8G7V - chains A and X of the 6 polymer chains in the assembly; structure by electron microscopy, 3.90 A resolution.

[Chain A]
Protein: Antiviral innate immune response receptor RIG-I
From: Homo sapiens
Notes: EC 3.6.4.13
Reference sequence: O95786 (DDX58_HUMAN); residues 1-925 here = UniProt positions 1-925
Sequence (925 residues; each row starts with the number of its first residue):
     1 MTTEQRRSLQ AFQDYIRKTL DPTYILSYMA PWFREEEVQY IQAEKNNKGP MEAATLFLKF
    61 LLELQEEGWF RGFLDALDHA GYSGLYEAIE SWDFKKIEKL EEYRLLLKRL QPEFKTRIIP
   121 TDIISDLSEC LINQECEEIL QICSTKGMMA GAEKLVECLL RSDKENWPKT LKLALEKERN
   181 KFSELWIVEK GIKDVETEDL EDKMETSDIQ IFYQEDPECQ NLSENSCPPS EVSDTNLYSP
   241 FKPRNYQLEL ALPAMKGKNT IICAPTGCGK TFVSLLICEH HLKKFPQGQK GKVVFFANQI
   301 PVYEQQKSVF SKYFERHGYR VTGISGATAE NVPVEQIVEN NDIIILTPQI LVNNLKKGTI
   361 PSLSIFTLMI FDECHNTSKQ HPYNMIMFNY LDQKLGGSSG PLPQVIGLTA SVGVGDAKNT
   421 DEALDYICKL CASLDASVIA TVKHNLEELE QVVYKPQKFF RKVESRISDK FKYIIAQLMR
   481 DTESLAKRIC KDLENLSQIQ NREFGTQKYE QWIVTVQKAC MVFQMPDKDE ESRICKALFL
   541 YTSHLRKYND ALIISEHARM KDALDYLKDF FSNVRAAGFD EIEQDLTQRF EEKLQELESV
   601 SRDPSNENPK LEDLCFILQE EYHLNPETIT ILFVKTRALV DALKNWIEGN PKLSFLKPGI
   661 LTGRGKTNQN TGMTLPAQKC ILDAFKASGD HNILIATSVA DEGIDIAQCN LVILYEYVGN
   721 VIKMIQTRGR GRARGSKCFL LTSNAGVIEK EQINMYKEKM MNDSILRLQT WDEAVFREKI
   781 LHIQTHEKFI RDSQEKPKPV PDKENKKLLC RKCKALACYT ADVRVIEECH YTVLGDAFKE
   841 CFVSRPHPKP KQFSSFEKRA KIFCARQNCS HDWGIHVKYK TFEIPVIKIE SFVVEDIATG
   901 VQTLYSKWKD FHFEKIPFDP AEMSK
Disordered / not traced: 1-240, 663-689, 700-705, 719-721, 924-925
Bound ions: Zn2+: Cys864, Cys869
UniProt features mapped onto this chain:
  - motif: Asp372 to His375 (DECH box)
  - binding site (ATP): Ala264 to Thr271
  - binding site (Zn(2+)): Cys810, Cys813, Cys864, Cys869
  - modified residue: Ser8 (Microbial infection: Phosphoserine), Thr170 (Phosphothreonine), Asn495 (Microbial infection: Deamidated asparagine), Asn549 (Microbial infection: Deamidated asparagine), Thr770 (Phosphothreonine), Ser854 (Phosphoserine), Ser855 (Phosphoserine), Lys858 (N6-acetyllysine), Lys909 (N6-acetyllysine)
  - cross-link (Glycyl lysine isopeptide (Lys-Gly)): Lys48 (interchain with G-Cter in ubiquitin), Lys96 (interchain with G-Cter in ubiquitin), Lys154 (interchain with G-Cter in ubiquitin), Lys164 (interchain with G-Cter in ubiquitin), Lys172 (interchain with G-Cter in ubiquitin), Lys181 (interchain with G-Cter in ubiquitin), Lys193 (interchain with G-Cter in ubiquitin), Lys203 (interchain with G-Cter in ubiquitin), Lys812 (interchain with G-Cter in ubiquitin)
  - natural variant: Cys268 (C268F: In SGMRT2), Glu373 (E373A: In SGMRT2)
  - mutagenesis: Ser8 (S8E: Complete loss of MARCHF5-mediated degradation), Thr55 (T55I: No IRF3 signaling activity. No effect on dsRNA binding), Lys99 (K99R: Little or no effect on ubiquitination of the 2 CARD domain. Abolishes ubiquitination by RNF125), Lys154 (K154R: Reduction of ubiquitination. Reduction of INFB induction), Lys164 (K164R: Reduction of ubiquitination. Reduction of INFB induction), Lys169 (K169R: Little or no effect on ubiquitination of the 2 CARD domains), Lys172 (K172R: Complete loss of ubiquitination. No interaction with MAVS/IPS1. No induction of IFN-beta), Lys181 (K181R: Little or no effect on ubiquitination of the 2 CARD domains), Lys190 (K190R: Little or no effect on ubiquitination of the 2 CARD domains), Lys193 (K193R: Little or no effect on ubiquitination of the 2 CARD domains), Lys270 (K270A: No IRF3 signaling activity. Loss of dsRNA-induced ATPase activity. No effect on ds-RNA binding. Changed RIG-I signaling pathway), Asp372 to His375 (Loss of dsRNA-induced ATPase activity. No effect on ds-RNA binding. Changed RIG-I signaling pathway), 12 further mutagenesis entries in UniProt
From the paper describing this entry:
  - mutagenesis - F616A, I617A, L624A: decreased signaling in response to p3SLR14

[Chain X]
Molecule: p3dsRNA24a
From: Homo sapiens
Sequence (24 nucleotides; numbered 1 to 24; the number before each row is that of its first residue):
     1 XGACGUACGU UUCGCGACUG UAGA
Disordered / not traced: 24
Modified positions: GTP (guanosine-5'-triphosphate) at position 1

[Interface between chain A and chain X]
Residue-residue contacts - 26 pairs, chain A then chain X:
  Lys379(A) with C4(X), phosphate contact; G5(X), phosphate contact; U6(X), salt bridge to the phosphate
  Gln380(A) with C4(X), sugar contact; G5(X), phosphate contact
  His381(A) with C4(X), sugar contact
  Ile499(A) with U10(X), sugar contact
  Gln507(A) with C8(X), base contact
  Lys508(A) with U10(X), sugar contact
  Gln511(A) with G9(X), hydrogen bond to the base; U10(X), hydrogen bond to the base
  Lys635(A) with A7(X), sugar contact
  Lys750(A) with C8(X), salt bridge to the phosphate
  Cys829(A) with G2(X), sugar contact
  His830(A) with GTP_1(X)
  Phe853(A) with GTP_1(X)
  Lys858(A) with GTP_1(X)
  Lys861(A) with GTP_1(X)
  Gly874(A) with GTP_1(X)
  Ile875(A) with GTP_1(X)
  Val886(A) with GTP_1(X)
  Lys888(A) with GTP_1(X); G2(X), phosphate contact
  Lys907(A) with A3(X), phosphate contact
  Trp908(A) with G2(X), hydrogen bond to the phosphate
  Lys909(A) with A3(X), salt bridge to the phosphate
Interface residues without a listed pair, chain A (28 interface residues in all): Pro382, Gln498, Val718, His847, Asp872, Ile887, Ile889
Interface residues without a listed pair, chain X (11 interface residues in all): U11

[In short]
28 residues of chain A face 11 of chain X across their interface, with 3 hydrogen bonds and 3 salt bridges.
Among the polar pairs are Gln511(A)-G9(X), Gln511(A)-U10(X) and Trp908(A)-G2(X). From the paper: F616A, I617A
and L624A of chain A reduce signaling in response to p3SLR14.
Chain A is Antiviral innate immune response receptor RIG-I and chain X is p3dsRNA24a, both from Homo sapiens;
the structure, Cryo-EM structure of Riplet:RIG-I:dsRNA complex (end-inter), was determined by electron
microscopy (same publication as 8G7T and 8G7U).
